PDB entry 8SIN | electron microscopy, 6.80 A resolution (low resolution: residue-level contacts below are approximate; hydrogen-bond / salt-bridge calls are withheld) | chains E and F of the 8 polymer chains in the assembly

# Chain E
Molecule: Potassium voltage-gated channel subfamily KQT member 1
Organism: Homo sapiens
UniProt: P51787 (KCNQ1_HUMAN); numbering as in UniProt (aligned over 76-620)
Amino-acid sequence (557 residues; numbered 75 to 631; the number before each row is that of its first residue):
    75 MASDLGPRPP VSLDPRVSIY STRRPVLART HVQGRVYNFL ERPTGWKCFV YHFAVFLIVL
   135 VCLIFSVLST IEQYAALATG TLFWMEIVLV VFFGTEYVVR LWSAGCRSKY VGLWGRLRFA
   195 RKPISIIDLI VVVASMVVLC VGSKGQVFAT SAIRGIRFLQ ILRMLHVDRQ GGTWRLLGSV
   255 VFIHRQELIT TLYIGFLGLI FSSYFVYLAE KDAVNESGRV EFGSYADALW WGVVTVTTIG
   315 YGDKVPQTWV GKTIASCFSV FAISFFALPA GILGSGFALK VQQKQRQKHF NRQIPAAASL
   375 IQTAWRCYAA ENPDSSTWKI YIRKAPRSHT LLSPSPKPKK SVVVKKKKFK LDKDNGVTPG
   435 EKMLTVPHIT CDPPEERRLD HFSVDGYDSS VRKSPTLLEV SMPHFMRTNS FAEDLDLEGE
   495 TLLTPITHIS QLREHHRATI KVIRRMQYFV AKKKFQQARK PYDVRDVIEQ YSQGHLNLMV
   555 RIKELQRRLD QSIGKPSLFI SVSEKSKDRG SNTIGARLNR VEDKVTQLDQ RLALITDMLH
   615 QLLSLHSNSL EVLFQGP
Not modelled in the structure: 75-103, 397-505, 569-631
Differences from the reference sequence: initiating methionine (75); expression tag (621-631)
Curated features (UniProtKB/Swiss-Prot):
  - region: M238 to G246 (Interaction with KCNE3), A370 to Y382 (Interaction with CALM), K515 to F529 (Interaction with CALM), P535 to L572 (Interaction with KCNE1 C-terminus), I588 to L616 (Interaction with AKAP9), G589 to H620 (C-terminal assembly domain (tetramerization))
  - binding site (a 1,2-diacyl-sn-glycero-3-phospho-(1D-myo-inositol-4,5-bisphosphate)): Q244
  - modified residue (Phosphoserine): S407, S409
  - glycosylation: N289 (N-linked (GlcNAc...) asparagine)
  - natural variant: Y111 (Y111C: In LQT1; uncertain significance), E115 (E115G: In LQT1), P117 (P117L: In LQT1; uncertain significance), C122 (C122Y: In LQT1), F127 (F127L: In LQT1; uncertain significance), V133 (V133I: In LQT1), L134 (L134P: In LQT1; uncertain significance), C136 (C136F: In LQT1), L137 (L137F: In LQT1; uncertain significance), S140 (S140G: In ATFB3), T144 (T144A: In LQT1; uncertain significance), E146 (E146K: In LQT1; uncertain significance), 154 further natural variant entries in UniProt
  - mutagenesis: R231 (R231A: Strongly inhibits SLC5A3 transporter activity), V324 (V324L: Has a voltage-gated potassium channel activity. Inhibition of voltage-gated potassium channel activity by KCNE4), K326 (K326R: Has a voltage-gated potassium channel activity. Disrupts KCNE4-mediated voltage-gated potassium channel activity inhibition), T327 (T327V: Has a voltage-gated potassium channel activity. Disrupts KCNE4-mediated voltage-gated potassium channel activity inhibition), I328 (I328L: Has a voltage-gated potassium channel activity. Inhibition of voltage-gated potassium channel activity by KCNE4), S338 (S338C: Inhibits voltage-gated potassium channel activity), F340 (F340C: Inhibits voltage-gated potassium channel activity), I375 (I375D: Reduced protein expression, probably due to misfolding and proteasomal degradation. No detectable electrophysiological activity. Reduced electrophysiological activity in the presence of KCNE1), V516 (V516D: Reduced protein expression, probably due to misfolding and proteasomal degradation. Significantly reduced electrophysiological activity ...), K526 (K526N: Decreased interaction with PIP2 and calmodulin/CALM in the presence of calcium. Insensitive to gating modulation by calcified CALM. Impaired IKS current ...), K527 (K527N: Decreased interaction with PIP2 and calmodulin/CALM in the presence of calcium. Decreased interaction with PIP2 and CALM in the presence of calcium; when associated with N-526 ...), G589 (G589M: No effect), 4 further mutagenesis entries in UniProt

# Chain F
Molecule: Calmodulin-1
Organism: Homo sapiens
UniProt: P0DP23 (CALM1_HUMAN); numbering as in UniProt (aligned over 1-149)
Amino-acid sequence (149 residues; numbered 1 to 149; the number before each row is that of its first residue):
     1 MADQLTEEQI AEFKEAFSLF DKDGDGTITT KELGTVMRSL GQNPTEAELQ DMINEVDADG
    61 NGTIDFPEFL TMMARKMKDT DSEEEIREAF RVFDKDGNGY ISAAELRHVM TNLGEKLTDE
   121 EVDEMIREAD IDGDGQVNYE EFVQMMTAK
Not modelled in the structure: 1-5
Curated features (UniProtKB/Swiss-Prot):
  - binding site (Ca(2+)): D21, D23, D25, T27, E32, D57, D59, N61, T63, E68, D94, D96, N98, Y100, E105, D130, D132, D134, Q136, E141
  - modified residue: A2 (N-acetylalanine), K22 (N6-acetyllysine), T45 (Phosphothreonine), S82 (Phosphoserine), K95 (N6-acetyllysine), Y100 (Phosphotyrosine), S102 (Phosphoserine), T111 (Phosphothreonine), K116 (N6,N6,N6-trimethyllysine), Y139 (Phosphotyrosine)
  - cross-link: K22 (Glycyl lysine isopeptide (Lys-Gly) (interchain with G-Cter in SUMO2))
  - natural variant: N54 (N54I: In CPVT4), F90 (F90L: In LQT14), N98 (N98S: In CPVT4), D130 (D130G: In LQT14), E141 (E141G: In LQT14; E141V: In LQT14), F142 (F142L: In LQT14)

# Interface between chain E and chain F
Pairs across the interface (62; chain E residue first):
  R116(E) - D96(F)
  R116(E) - G97(F)
  R116(E) - N98(F)
  C180(E) - N98(F)
  C180(E) - Y100(F)
  R181(E) - N98(F)
  S182(E) - N98(F)
  S182(E) - G99(F)
  S182(E) - Y100(F)
  S182(E) - N138(F)
  S182(E) - E140(F)
  K183(E) - E140(F)
  V185(E) - Y100(F)
  Q367(E) - V92(F)
  I368(E) - V92(F)
  I368(E) - F93(F)
  I368(E) - L113(F)
  P369(E) - L113(F)
  A371(E) - F93(F)
  A372(E) - F93(F)
  A372(E) - L113(F)
  I375(E) - F90(F)
  I375(E) - F93(F)
  Q376(E) - E115(F)
  Q376(E) - L117(F)
  A378(E) - M146(F)
  W379(E) - E121(F)
  W379(E) - E124(F)
  W379(E) - M125(F)
  Y382(E) - E128(F)
  Y382(E) - M145(F)
  Y382(E) - M146(F)
  Y382(E) - K149(F)
  E385(E) - K149(F)
  S389(E) - E124(F)
  S390(E) - E120(F)
  S390(E) - E124(F)
  T391(E) - E121(F)
  I394(E) - T118(F)
  I394(E) - E120(F)
  I394(E) - E121(F)
  Y395(E) - Q42(F)
  R507(E) - S39(F)
  R507(E) - L40(F)
  T513(E) - F20(F)
  V516(E) - F20(F)
  I517(E) - L40(F)
  R519(E) - M77(F)
  M520(E) - M52(F)
  F523(E) - E55(F)
  F523(E) - M73(F)
  F523(E) - R75(F)
  V524(E) - M52(F)
  K526(E) - E85(F)
  K527(E) - D51(F)
  K527(E) - N54(F)
  K527(E) - E55(F)
  K528(E) - D51(F)
  F529(E) - E85(F)
  F529(E) - E88(F)
  Q530(E) - E85(F)
  L550(E) - Q50(F)
Other interface residues (no listed pair), chain E (43 interface residues in all): Y111, S373, L374, R380, K515, Q547, V554
Other interface residues (no listed pair), chain F (48 interface residues in all): F13, L19, L33, E46, E48, F69, M72, S82, I86, A89, M110, G114

# Summary
43 residues of chain E face 48 of chain F across their interface. From UniProt: residue binding
1,2-diacyl-sn-glycero-3-phospho-(1D-myo-inositol-4,5-bisphosphate) Q244(E) and 16 mutagenesis sites on chain
E; 20 Ca2+-binding residues on chain F.
Here chain E is Potassium voltage-gated channel subfamily KQT member 1 and chain F is Calmodulin-1, both from
Homo sapiens. Entry 8SIN (KCNQ1 with voltage sensor in the down conformation) was determined by electron
microscopy, deposited together with 8SIK and 8SIM.
